Entry 5EHS (X-ray diffraction, 1.75 A resolution); this record covers chains A and B.

Chain A (and B):
Molecule: RE06730p, GH17276
Organism: Drosophila melanogaster
Notes: chain B of this document is another copy of the same molecule, construct and numbering; everything in this record applies to it too
UniProt: chimeric construct of Q8MS48, B4JUF1: residues 3-121 from Q8MS48 (Q8MS48_DROME) positions 411-529 (UniProt number = residue number + 408); residues 124-268 from B4JUF1 positions 655-799 (UniProt number = residue number + 531)
Chain sequence (268 residues; numbered 1 to 268; the number before each row is that of its first residue):
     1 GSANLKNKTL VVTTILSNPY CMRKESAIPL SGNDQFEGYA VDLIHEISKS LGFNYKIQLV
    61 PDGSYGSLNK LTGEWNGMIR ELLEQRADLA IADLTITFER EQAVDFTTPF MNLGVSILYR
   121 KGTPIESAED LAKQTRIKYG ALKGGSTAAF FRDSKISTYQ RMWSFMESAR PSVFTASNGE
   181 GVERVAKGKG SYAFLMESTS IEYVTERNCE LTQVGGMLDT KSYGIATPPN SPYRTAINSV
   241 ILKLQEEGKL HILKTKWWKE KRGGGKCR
Not modelled in the structure: 1-4, 265-268 (chain B: 1-4, 263-268)
Differences from the reference sequence: expression tag (1-2); linker (122-123)
Ligand contacts: 5-phosphono-D-norvaline / 5-phosphono-L-norvaline: Tyr-65, Asp-93, Leu-94, Thr-95, Arg-100, Leu-142, Gly-145, Ser-146, Thr-147, Glu-197, Tyr-223

Chain A / chain B interface:
Contacting residue pairs (37):
  Ile-96(A) / Leu-242(B)  hydrophobic
  Thr-97(A) / Leu-242(B)
  Thr-97(A) / Glu-246(B)
  Phe-98(A) / Ser-239(B)
  Phe-98(A) / Leu-242(B)
  Phe-98(A) / Lys-243(B)
  Phe-98(A) / Glu-246(B)  hydrogen bond (backbone-side chain)
  Glu-101(A) / Ser-239(B)
  Glu-101(A) / Leu-242(B)
  Gln-102(A) / Ser-239(B)  hydrogen bond
  Pro-109(A) / Pro-109(B)
  Asn-112(A) / Asn-112(B)
  Asn-112(A) / Lys-221(B)
  Asn-112(A) / Ser-222(B)
  Ile-156(A) / His-251(B)
  Tyr-159(A) / His-251(B)  hydrogen bond
  Met-217(A) / His-251(B)
  Leu-218(A) / His-251(B)  hydrogen bond (backbone-side chain)
  Thr-220(A) / Asn-112(B)
  Thr-220(A) / Gln-245(B)
  Ser-222(A) / Asn-112(B)
  Arg-234(A) / Arg-234(B)
  Thr-235(A) / Glu-101(B)
  Ser-239(A) / Phe-98(B)
  Ser-239(A) / Glu-101(B)  hydrogen bond
  Ser-239(A) / Gln-102(B)  hydrogen bond
  Leu-242(A) / Ile-96(B)
  Leu-242(A) / Thr-97(B)
  Leu-242(A) / Phe-98(B)  hydrophobic
  Leu-242(A) / Glu-101(B)
  Lys-243(A) / Phe-98(B)
  Gln-245(A) / Thr-220(B)  hydrogen bond (side chain-backbone)
  Glu-246(A) / Thr-97(B)
  Glu-246(A) / Phe-98(B)  hydrogen bond (side chain-backbone)
  His-251(A) / Ile-156(B)
  His-251(A) / Tyr-159(B)  hydrogen bond
  His-251(A) / Leu-218(B)
Other interface residues (no listed pair), chain A (26 interface residues in all): Thr-108, Asp-219, Lys-221, Asn-238, Gly-248
Other interface residues (no listed pair), chain B (25 interface residues in all): Thr-108, Thr-235, Asn-238, Gly-248, Ile-252

Summary:
Chain A and chain B form an interface of 26 and 25 residues respectively, with 9 hydrogen bonds. Among the
polar pairs are Phe-98(A)/Glu-246(B), Gln-102(A)/Ser-239(B) and Tyr-159(A)/His-251(B). Bound to chain A:
5-phosphono-D-norvaline / 5-phosphono-L-norvaline.
Both chains are RE06730p, GH17276 (Drosophila melanogaster). Entry 5EHS (Crystal structure of the Drosophila
CG3822 KaiR1D ligand binding domain complex with D-AP5) was determined by X-ray diffraction together with
5ICT, 5EHM, 5DT6 and 5DTB from the same study.
